PDB entry 1AI3 | X-ray diffraction, 1.90 A resolution | chain A

# Chain A
Molecule: Isocitrate dehydrogenase
Organism: Escherichia coli
Notes: EC 1.1.1.42
Reference sequence: P08200 (IDH_ECOLI); numbering as in UniProt (aligned over 1-416)
Sequence (416 residues; numbered 1 to 416; the number before each row is that of its first residue):
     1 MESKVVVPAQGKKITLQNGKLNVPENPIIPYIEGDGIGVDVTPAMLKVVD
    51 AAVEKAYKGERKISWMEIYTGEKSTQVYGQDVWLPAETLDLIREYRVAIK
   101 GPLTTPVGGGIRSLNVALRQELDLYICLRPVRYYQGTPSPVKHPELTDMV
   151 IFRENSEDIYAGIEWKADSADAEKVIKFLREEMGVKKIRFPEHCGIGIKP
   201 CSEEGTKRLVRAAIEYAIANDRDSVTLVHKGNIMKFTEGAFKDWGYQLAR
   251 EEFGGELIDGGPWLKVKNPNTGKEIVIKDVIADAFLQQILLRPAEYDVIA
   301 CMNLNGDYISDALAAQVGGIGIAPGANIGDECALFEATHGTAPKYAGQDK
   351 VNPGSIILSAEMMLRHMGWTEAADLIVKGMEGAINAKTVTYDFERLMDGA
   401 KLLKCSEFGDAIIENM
Not modelled in the structure: 1-2
Ion coordination: Mg2+: Asp307 (together with isocitric acid)
Ligand contacts:
  - isocitric acid (ICT): Leu103, Ser113, Asn115, Val116, Arg119, Arg129, Arg153, Tyr160, Asn232, Ile233, Asp283, Asp307, Glu336
  - NDO (nicotinamide-(6-deamino-6-hydroxy-adenine)-dinucleotide phosphate): Ile37, Lys100, Gly101, Pro102, Leu103, Thr104, Thr105, Asn115, Arg292, Gly321, Ala337, Thr338, His339, Gly340, Thr341, Ala342, Pro343, Val351, Asn352, Tyr391, Asp392, Arg395
Reported in the primary citation:
  - Mg2+ coordination: Asp283, Asp307
  - Mg2+ coordination through a water molecule: Asp311
  - binding site for NDO: His339, Asn352, Asp392, Arg395

# Overview
Chain A binds compound NDO and isocitric acid. From the paper: a binding site for NDO at His339, Asn352 and
Asp392 among others; Mg2+ coordination by Asp283 and Asp307.
Chain A is Isocitrate dehydrogenase (Escherichia coli); the structure, Orbital steering in the catalytic power
of enzymes: small structural changes with large catalytic consequences, was determined by X-ray diffraction
together with 1AI2 from the same study.
